Entry 8G4C (electron microscopy, 3.10 A resolution); this record covers chains B and E of the 5 polymer chains in the assembly.

# Chain B
Molecule: Bacitracin export ATP-binding protein BceA
Organism: Bacillus subtilis subsp. subtilis str. 168
UniProtKB: O34697 (BCEA_BACSU); numbering as in UniProt (aligned over 2-253)
Chain sequence (261 residues; each row starts with the number of its first residue; numbers below 1 keep their minus sign (Met-7 is residue -7)):
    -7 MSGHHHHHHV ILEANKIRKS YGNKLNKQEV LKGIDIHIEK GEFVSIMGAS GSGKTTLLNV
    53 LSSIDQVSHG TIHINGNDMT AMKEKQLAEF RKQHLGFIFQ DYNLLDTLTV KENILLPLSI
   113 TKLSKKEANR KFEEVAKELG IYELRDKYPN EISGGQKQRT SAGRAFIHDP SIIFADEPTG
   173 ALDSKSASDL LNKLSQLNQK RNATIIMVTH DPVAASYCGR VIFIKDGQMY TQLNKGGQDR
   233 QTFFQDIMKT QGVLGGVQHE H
Unresolved in the structure: -7 to 0, 249-253
Differences from the reference sequence: expression tag (-7 to 1)
Small-molecule neighbours: ATP-gamma-S (AGS; phosphothiophosphoric acid-adenylate ester): Tyr13, Gln20, Val22, Ala41, Ser42, Gly43, Ser44, Gly45, Lys46, Thr47, Thr48, Asp168
From the paper describing this entry:
  - binding site for ATP-gamma-S: Tyr13
  - mutagenesis - Y13A: decreased catalytic activity

# Chain E
Molecule: Sensor protein BceS
Organism: Bacillus subtilis subsp. subtilis str. 168
Notes: EC 2.7.13.3
UniProtKB: O35044 (BCES_BACSU); residue numbers follow UniProt; this construct covers 1-334
Chain sequence (334 residues; row label = number of the first residue in the row):
     1 MIKAFLIERR SWIAAFLFQQ ALMLFIAFVD PSISFGNVLY MVYLCILFFI IFLWFRYRKE
    61 TAFYKSLKTW ENNLDVTAIN EPETPFEAMV ERSIAGQTEH LKQTAARHRL ALENEKDELM
   121 AWIHEVKTPL TAMHLIIDRM EEKALKSQLS YEWLRIHLLL DQQLHQKRIS FIENDLSVEF
   181 IQLQPLIFKE IKDLQSWCIQ KGIGFDIQLE AKEVLSDAKW LAFIIRQLLT NAVKYSEASE
   241 IEIKSFQKGE QTQLQVKDCG RGIDPKDVPR IFDKGFTSTT DHHDQASTGM GLYLAKKAAA
   301 PLLIHIDVES EFGAGTVFTL TFPIRNQFEH VISV
From the paper describing this entry:
  - mutagenesis - E115K, E115K/K116E: decreased catalytic activity
  - mutagenesis - E115K/H124Q: unchanged catalytic activity
  - post-translational modification sites: His124 (proposed by the authors, not directly observed)

# Chain B / chain E interface
Pairs across the interface (8):
  Lys16(B) with Leu74(E)
  Thr72(B) with Lys102(E)
  Lys217(B) with Ser333(E), hydrogen bond (side chain-backbone); Val334(E)
  Tyr222(B) with Ile332(E); Ser333(E)
  Leu246(B) with Ile332(E); Ser333(E), hydrogen bond (backbone-side chain)
Interface residues without a listed pair, chain B (8 interface residues in all): Asn15, Val245, Gly248
Interface residues without a listed pair, chain E (7 interface residues in all): Asn73, Asp75

# Summary
The interface between chain B and chain E involves 8 residues on one side and 7 on the other, with 2 hydrogen
bonds. Polar pairs include Lys217(B)-Ser333(E) and Leu246(B)-Ser333(E). The paper reports a binding site for
ATP-gamma-S at Tyr13(B); E115K and E115K/K116E of chain E reduce catalytic activity; 4 substitutions were
tested in all.
Here chain B is Bacitracin export ATP-binding protein BceA and chain E is Sensor protein BceS, both from
Bacillus subtilis subsp. subtilis str. 168. Entry 8G4C (BceABS ATPgS high res TM) was determined by electron
microscopy together with 8G3A, 8G3B, 8G3F, 8G3L and 8G4D from the same study.
